PDB entry 8ABH | electron microscopy, 3.00 A resolution | chains C and D of the 20 polymer chains in the assembly

[Chain C]
Name: Cytochrome b
Source organism: Yarrowia lipolytica
Reference sequence: Q9B6D0 (CYB_YARLI); residue numbers follow UniProt; this construct covers 1-385
Amino-acid sequence (385 residues; numbered 1 to 385; the number before each row is that of its first residue):
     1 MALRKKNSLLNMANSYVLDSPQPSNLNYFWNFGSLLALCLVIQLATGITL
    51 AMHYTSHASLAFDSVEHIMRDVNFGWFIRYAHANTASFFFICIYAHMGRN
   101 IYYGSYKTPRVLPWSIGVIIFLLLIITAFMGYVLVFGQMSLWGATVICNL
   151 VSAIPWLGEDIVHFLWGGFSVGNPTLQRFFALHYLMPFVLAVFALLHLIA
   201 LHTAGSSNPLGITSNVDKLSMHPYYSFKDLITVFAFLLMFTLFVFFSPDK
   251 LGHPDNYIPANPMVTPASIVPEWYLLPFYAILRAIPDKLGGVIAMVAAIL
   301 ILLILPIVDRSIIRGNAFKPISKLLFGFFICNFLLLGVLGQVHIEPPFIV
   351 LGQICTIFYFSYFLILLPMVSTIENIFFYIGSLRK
Not modelled in the structure: 384-385
Bound ions: heme Fe site 1: His82, His183; heme Fe site 2: His96, His197
Small-molecule neighbours:
  - AWB ([(2R,3S,6S,7R,8R)-3-[(3-formamido-2-oxidanyl-phenyl)carbonylamino]-8-hexyl-2,6-dimethyl-4,9-bis(oxidanylidene)-1,5-dioxonan-7-yl] 3-methylbutanoate): Ala13, Tyr16, Val17, Gln22, Leu26, Trp30, Asn31, Gly33, Ser34, Ala37, Leu40, Ala191, Ala194, Leu195, Leu198, Ser206, Met221, Tyr225, Lys228, Asp229
  - heme (HEM), molecule 1: Trp30, Gly33, Ser34, Leu36, Ala37, Leu40, Phe89, Ile93, His96, Met97, Arg99, Asn100, Ser105, Arg110, Pro113, Trp114, Gly117, Val118, Ile120, Phe121, Leu190, Ala194, His197, Leu198, Leu201, Ser206, Ser207
  - heme (HEM), molecule 2: Leu40, Gln43, Leu44, Gly47, Ile48, Leu50, Ala51, Tyr54, Val65, Arg79, His82, Ala83, Ala86, Phe89, Leu124, Thr127, Ala128, Gly131, Tyr132, Leu134, Val135, Phe180, His183, Tyr184, Pro187, Leu190, Tyr274
  - 1,2-diacyl-sn-glycero-3-phosphocholine (PC1): Asn27, Phe29, Tyr94, Ala95, Met97, Gly98, Arg99, Tyr102, Tyr103, Pro209, Leu210, Ala317, Phe318, Lys323, Phe326, Gly327, Ile330, Cys331, Phe333
  - phosphatidylethanolamine (PTY), molecule 1: Ser34, Ala37, Leu38, Val41, His222, Pro223, Ser226, Phe227, Asp229, Leu230, Val233, Phe234
  - phosphatidylethanolamine (PTY), molecule 2: Ile42, Phe74, Phe77, Phe234, Leu237, Phe240, Phe245
Swiss-Prot annotation at these positions:
  - binding site (heme b): His82, His96, His183, His197
  - binding site (a ubiquinone): His202

[Chain D]
Name: YALI0A17468p
Source organism: Yarrowia lipolytica
Reference sequence: Q6CGP7 (Q6CGP7_YARLI); numbering as in UniProt (aligned over 1-330)
Amino-acid sequence (330 residues; numbered 1 to 330; the number before each row is that of its first residue):
     1 MRRRRIGVWPENRRVSRLWVSLSPRSCVTCPVPTNQNPPINNHHTPILTQ
    51 MFKAIPLRQALLGISSAVCAGATTTYYYTTKAEAMTAAEHGLHPAEYPWP
   101 QNGMLSTFDHASLRRGYQVYKEVCAACHSLDRIAWRNLVGVTHTTDEAKA
   151 FAEELEYDDEPDDEGNPRKRPGKLADYIPGPYPNEQAARAANQGALPPDL
   201 SLIAKARHGGADYIFALLTGYPDEPPAGVVLAPGMNYNPYFPGGGIGMAR
   251 TLFDGVVEYEDGTPATTSQMAKDVAAFLTWAAEPEHDERKKLGLKAIIVI
   301 SAMLGLSVYIKKFKWSPIKNRKFIYNPPKN
Not modelled in the structure: 1-84, 329-330
Bound ions: heme c Fe: His128, Met248
Small-molecule neighbours:
  - heme c (HEC): Val119, Val123, Cys124, Cys127, His128, Asn192, Ala195, Leu196, Pro197, Pro198, Leu200, Ile203, Arg207, Tyr213, Ile214, Leu217, Leu218, Phe241, Ile246, Gly247, Met248, Thr251, Leu252, Val274, Leu278
  - phosphatidylethanolamine (PTY): Leu292, Lys295, Ala296, Val299, Ile300, Met303

[How chain C and chain D interact]
Contacting residue pairs (77):
  Ser24(C) with Trp315(D); Arg321(D)
  Tyr28(C) with Lys311(D)
  Phe62(C) with Arg132(D); Leu202(D), hydrophobic
  Asp63(C) with Arg132(D), salt bridge
  Glu66(C) with Arg132(D); Leu202(D)
  Met69(C) with Lys205(D)
  Arg70(C) with Arg132(D); Ile133(D); Ser201(D), hydrogen bond (side chain-backbone); Leu202(D); Ala281(D), hydrogen bond (side chain-backbone); Ala282(D), hydrogen bond (side chain-backbone); Pro284(D)
  Asp71(C) with Arg136(D), salt bridge
  Phe74(C) with Leu292(D), hydrophobic
  Trp76(C) with Glu285(D); Arg289(D); Leu292(D), hydrophobic
  Tyr80(C) with Lys205(D), hydrogen bond; Glu285(D)
  Asp217(C) with Arg321(D), salt bridge
  Leu219(C) with Trp315(D), hydrophobic; Ile318(D), hydrophobic
  Tyr224(C) with Lys314(D); Trp315(D), hydrogen bond (backbone-side chain); Ile318(D), hydrophobic
  Tyr225(C) with Trp315(D)
  Phe227(C) with Ile310(D), hydrophobic; Lys311(D); Lys314(D)
  Lys228(C) with Lys311(D)
  Ile231(C) with Leu304(D); Ser307(D); Val308(D), hydrophobic; Lys311(D)
  Phe234(C) with Ile300(D); Met303(D), hydrophobic; Leu304(D), hydrophobic; Ser307(D)
  Ala235(C) with Leu304(D)
  Leu237(C) with Ile300(D)
  Leu238(C) with Ile297(D), hydrophobic; Ile300(D), hydrophobic; Ser301(D)
  Thr241(C) with Gly293(D); Ala296(D); Ile297(D); Ile300(D)
  Leu242(C) with Ile297(D), hydrophobic
  Val244(C) with Arg289(D)
  Phe245(C) with Arg289(D), hydrogen bond (backbone-side chain); Leu292(D), hydrophobic; Gly293(D)
  Phe246(C) with Met104(D); Lys290(D); Gly293(D); Leu294(D); Ile297(D), hydrophobic
  Pro248(C) with Arg289(D)
  Asp249(C) with Lys205(D)
  His253(C) with His208(D), hydrogen bond
  Pro254(C) with Lys205(D); Ala206(D); Arg207(D); His208(D)
  Tyr257(C) with Leu202(D); Lys205(D), hydrogen bond; Ala206(D), hydrophobic
  Ile258(C) with Ala206(D), hydrophobic; Arg207(D)
  Pro259(C) with Arg132(D)
  His343(C) with Met85(D), hydrogen bond; His90(D), hydrogen bond
  Glu345(C) with Met85(D), hydrogen bond (side chain-backbone)
Interface residues without a listed pair, chain C (39 interface residues in all): Leu230, Asp255, Asn261
Interface residues without a listed pair, chain D (38 interface residues in all): Tyr177, Glu185, Phe323

[In short]
The interface between chain C and chain D involves 39 residues on one side and 38 on the other; the contacts
include 11 hydrogen bonds and 3 salt bridges. Among the polar pairs are Asp63(C)-Arg132(D), Asp71(C)-Arg136(D)
and Asp217(C)-Arg321(D).
Here chain C is Cytochrome b and chain D is YALI0A17468p, both from Yarrowia lipolytica. Entry 8ABH (Complex
III2 from Yarrowia lipolytica, antimycin A bound, b-position) was determined by electron microscopy (same
publication as 8AB6, 8AB7, 8AB8, 8AB9, 8ABA, 8ABB and 11 further entries).
